Entry 7YIW (X-ray diffraction, 2.89 A resolution); this record covers chains A and B of the 8 polymer chains in the assembly.

Chain A (and B):
Protein: Alkaline phosphatase, tissue-nonspecific isozyme
Organism: Homo sapiens
Notes: EC 3.1.3.1, 3.9.1.1; chain B of this document is another copy of the same molecule, construct and numbering; everything in this record applies to it too
UniProt: P05186 (PPBT_HUMAN); residues 18-500 here = UniProt positions 18-500
Amino-acid sequence (503 residues; each row starts with the number of its first residue; numbers below 1 keep their minus sign (Met-1 is residue -1)):
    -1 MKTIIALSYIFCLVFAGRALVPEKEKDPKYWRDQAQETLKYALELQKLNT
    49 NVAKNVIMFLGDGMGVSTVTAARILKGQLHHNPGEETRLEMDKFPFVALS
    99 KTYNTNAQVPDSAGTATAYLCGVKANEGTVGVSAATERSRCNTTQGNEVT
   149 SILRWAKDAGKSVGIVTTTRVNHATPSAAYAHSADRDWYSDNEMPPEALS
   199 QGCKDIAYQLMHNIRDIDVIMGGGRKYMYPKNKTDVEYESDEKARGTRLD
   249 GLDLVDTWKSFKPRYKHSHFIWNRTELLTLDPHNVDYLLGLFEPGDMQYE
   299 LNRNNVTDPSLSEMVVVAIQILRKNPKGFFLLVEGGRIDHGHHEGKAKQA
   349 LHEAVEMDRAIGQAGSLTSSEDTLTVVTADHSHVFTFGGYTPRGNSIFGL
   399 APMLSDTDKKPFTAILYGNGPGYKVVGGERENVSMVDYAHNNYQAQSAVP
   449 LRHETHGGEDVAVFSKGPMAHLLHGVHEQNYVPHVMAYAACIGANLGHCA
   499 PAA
Disordered / not traced: -1 to 17
Cystine bridges: Cys139-Cys201, Cys489-Cys497
Covalently attached groups: N-acetylglucosamine (NAG) linked to Asn140, Asn271, Asn303, Asn430
Construct notes: initiating methionine (-1); expression tag (0-17, 501)
Bound ions: Mg2+ near Asp60 (its only coordinating residue here); Zn2+ site 1: Ser110, Asp378, His379; Ca2+: Glu235, Phe290, Glu291, Asp306; Zn2+ site 2: Asp337, His341, His454
Curated features (UniProtKB/Swiss-Prot):
  - active site: Ser110 (Phosphoserine intermediate)
  - binding site (Mg(2+)): Asp60, Thr173, Glu332
  - binding site (Zn(2+)): Asp60, Ser110, Asp337, His341, Asp378, His379, His454
  - binding site (Ca(2+)): Glu235, Phe290, Glu291, Asp306
  - modified residue: Ser110 (Phosphoserine)
  - glycosylation (N-linked (GlcNAc...) asparagine): Asn140, Asn230, Asn271, Asn303, Asn430
  - natural variant: Tyr28 (Y28C: In HPPI), Ala33 (A33V: In HOPS), Ala40 (A40V: In HOPS), Ala51 (A51S: In HOPS; A51V: In HOPS), Met62 (M62L: In HOPS; M62V: In HOPS), Gly63 (G63R: In HOPS; G63V: In HOPS), Thr68 (T68M: In HPPC), Arg71 (R71C: In HOPS; R71H: In HOPS; R71P: In HOPS; R71S: In HPPC), Gly75 (G75S: In HOPS), Gln76 (Q76R: In HOPS), Gly82 (G82R: In HOPS), Pro108 (P108L: In HOPS), 78 further natural variant entries in UniProt
  - mutagenesis: Glu235 (E235A: Abolished alkaline phosphatase activity), Trp270 (W270A: Reduced alkaline phosphatase activity), Arg272 (R272A: Reduced alkaline phosphatase activity), Phe290 (F290A: Abolished alkaline phosphatase activity), Glu291 (E291A: Reduced alkaline phosphatase activity), Asp306 (D306A: Abolished alkaline phosphatase activity)
What the authors report for this chain:
  - disease-associated variants - Y28D, D156Y, E235G, E291K, D306V, T366N, C497S: decreased catalytic activity
  - catalytic residues: Arg184 (proposed by the authors, not directly observed)
  - disease-associated variants - T167M, H171R, H171Y, R184W: abolished catalytic activity
  - mutagenesis - N170D, D294A, G334D: abolished catalytic activity
  - disease-associated variants - K264R: unchanged catalytic activity

Interface between chain A and chain B:
Residue-residue contacts (225; chain A residue first):
  Val19(A) with Thr103(B); Asn124(B)
  Glu23(A) with Thr103(B), hydrogen bond; Ala132(B)
  Lys24(A) with Ser131(B), hydrogen bond (backbone-side chain); Ala132(B); Ala133(B)
  Pro26(A) with Val121(B); Ser131(B); Val147(B), hydrophobic
  Trp29(A) with Tyr101(B); Thr103(B); Gly120(B); Val121(B); Lys122(B); Asn478(B), hydrogen bond (backbone-side chain)
  Arg30(A) with Val121(B); Val147(B); His482(B)
  Gln32(A) with Glu476(B)
  Ala33(A) with Asn478(B); Tyr479(B); His482(B)
  Gln34(A) with His482(B), hydrogen bond; Asn493(B), hydrogen bond
  Thr36(A) with His475(B); Tyr479(B)
  Leu37(A) with Tyr479(B); Tyr486(B), hydrophobic; Asn493(B)
  Ala40(A) with Leu470(B); His472(B); Tyr479(B)
  Leu41(A) with Met467(B), hydrophobic; Leu470(B), hydrophobic; Tyr486(B)
  Leu43(A) with His472(B)
  Gln44(A) with Leu46(B); Met467(B); His469(B), hydrogen bond
  Leu46(A) with Gln44(B)
  Val64(A) with Val64(B), hydrophobic; Asp458(B)
  Ser65(A) with Glu457(B)
  Thr68(A) with Gly456(B); Glu457(B); Asp458(B), hydrogen bond
  Arg71(A) with Lys99(B); Asp458(B), salt bridge; Val474(B)
  Ile72(A) with Gln106(B)
  Glu83(A) with Lys99(B), hydrogen bond (backbone-side chain); Tyr101(B); Gln106(B), hydrogen bond
  Glu84(A) with Lys99(B); Tyr101(B)
  Thr85(A) with Lys99(B), hydrogen bond (backbone-side chain)
  Asp90(A) with Val474(B)
  Pro93(A) with His472(B), hydrogen bond (backbone-side chain); Gly473(B)
  Phe94(A) with His472(B)
  Val95(A) with Val95(B); Leu97(B), hydrophobic; His472(B), hydrogen bond (backbone-backbone); Gly473(B); Val474(B), hydrophobic
  Leu97(A) with Val95(B), hydrophobic; Ala460(B), hydrophobic
  Lys99(A) with Arg71(B); Glu83(B); Thr85(B), hydrogen bond (side chain-backbone)
  Tyr101(A) with Trp29(B); Glu83(B); Glu84(B); Arg391(B)
  Asn102(A) with Arg391(B)
  Thr103(A) with Val19(B); Glu23(B); Trp29(B); Arg391(B), hydrogen bond (backbone-side chain)
  Asn104(A) with Val19(B); Pro390(B); Arg391(B), hydrogen bond (backbone-backbone)
  Ala105(A) with Thr389(B); Pro390(B); Arg391(B)
  Gln106(A) with Ile72(B); Glu83(B), hydrogen bond; Thr389(B), hydrogen bond; Pro390(B); Arg391(B); Asn393(B), hydrogen bond (side chain-backbone)
  Val107(A) with Gly386(B); Tyr388(B); Thr389(B), hydrogen bond (backbone-backbone)
  Val121(A) with Pro26(B); Trp29(B); Arg30(B)
  Lys122(A) with Trp29(B)
  Asn124(A) with Val19(B)
  Ser131(A) with Lys24(B); Pro26(B)
  Ala132(A) with Glu23(B); Lys24(B)
  Ala133(A) with Lys24(B)
  Val147(A) with Pro26(B), hydrophobic; Arg30(B)
  His341(A) with Tyr388(B)
  Val382(A) with Thr384(B)
  Thr384(A) with Val382(B); Thr384(B)
  Phe385(A) with Gly455(B); Gly456(B), hydrogen bond (backbone-backbone); Glu457(B)
  Gly386(A) with Val107(B); His454(B)
  Gly387(A) with Thr453(B), hydrogen bond (backbone-side chain)
  Tyr388(A) with Val107(B); Pro108(B); His341(B); Glu452(B); Thr453(B); His454(B), hydrogen bond (side chain-backbone)
  Thr389(A) with Ala105(B); Gln106(B), hydrogen bond (backbone-backbone); Val107(B), hydrogen bond (backbone-backbone)
  Pro390(A) with Gln106(B)
  Arg391(A) with Tyr101(B); Asn102(B); Thr103(B), hydrogen bond (side chain-backbone); Asn104(B), hydrogen bond (backbone-backbone); Ala105(B); Gln106(B)
  Asn393(A) with Gln106(B), hydrogen bond (backbone-side chain)
  Ser403(A) with Pro448(B), hydrogen bond (side chain-backbone); Leu449(B)
  Asp404(A) with Leu449(B); Arg450(B), hydrogen bond (side chain-backbone)
  Thr405(A) with Pro448(B); Leu449(B); Arg450(B)
  Asp406(A) with Pro448(B)
  Phe410(A) with Val447(B), hydrophobic; Leu449(B), hydrophobic
  Leu414(A) with Gly416(B); Asn417(B); Val447(B), hydrophobic
  Tyr415(A) with Ala446(B)
  Gly416(A) with Leu414(B)
  Asn417(A) with Gly386(B); Leu414(B)
  Tyr421(A) with Arg428(B)
  Gly426(A) with Gly426(B)
  Arg428(A) with Tyr421(B); Val447(B); Pro448(B)
  Gln444(A) with Ala446(B); Val447(B)
  Ser445(A) with Ala446(B)
  Ala446(A) with Tyr415(B); Arg428(B); Gln444(B); Ser445(B); Ala446(B)
  Val447(A) with Phe410(B), hydrophobic; Leu414(B), hydrophobic; Arg428(B); Gln444(B)
  Pro448(A) with Ser403(B), hydrogen bond (backbone-side chain); Thr405(B); Asp406(B); Arg428(B)
  Leu449(A) with Ser403(B); Asp404(B); Thr405(B)
  Arg450(A) with Asp404(B), hydrogen bond (backbone-side chain); Thr405(B)
  Glu452(A) with Tyr388(B)
  Thr453(A) with Gly386(B), hydrogen bond (side chain-backbone); Gly387(B); Tyr388(B)
  His454(A) with Gly386(B); Tyr388(B)
  Gly455(A) with Phe385(B)
  Gly456(A) with Thr68(B); Phe385(B), hydrogen bond (backbone-backbone)
  Glu457(A) with Ser65(B); Thr68(B); Phe385(B)
  Asp458(A) with Val64(B); Thr68(B), hydrogen bond; Arg71(B), salt bridge
  Phe462(A) with Val474(B), hydrophobic
  Met467(A) with Leu41(B), hydrophobic; Gln44(B)
  His469(A) with Gln44(B), hydrogen bond
  Leu470(A) with Leu37(B), hydrophobic; Ala40(B); Leu41(B)
  His472(A) with Ala40(B); Leu43(B); Pro93(B), hydrogen bond (side chain-backbone); Phe94(B); Val95(B), hydrogen bond (backbone-backbone)
  Gly473(A) with Pro93(B); Val95(B)
  Val474(A) with Arg71(B); Asp90(B); Val95(B), hydrophobic; Phe462(B), hydrophobic
  His475(A) with Thr36(B)
  Glu476(A) with Gln32(B)
  Asn478(A) with Trp29(B), hydrogen bond (side chain-backbone); Ala33(B)
  Tyr479(A) with Ala33(B); Thr36(B); Leu37(B); Ala40(B)
  His482(A) with Arg30(B); Ala33(B); Gln34(B)
  Tyr486(A) with Leu37(B), hydrophobic; Leu41(B), hydrophobic
  Asn493(A) with Gln34(B), hydrogen bond; Leu37(B)
Also at the interface, not in a pair above, chain A (103 interface residues in all): Pro20, Thr48, Gln76, Arg86, Ala96, Pro108, Gly120, Ala460
Also at the interface, not in a pair above, chain B (107 interface residues in all): Leu18, Thr48, Gln76, Arg86, Ala96, Gly392, Ile395, Val423, Gly425

In short:
103 residues of chain A face 107 of chain B across their interface; the contacts include 39 hydrogen bonds and
2 salt bridges. Polar contacts include Arg71(A)-Asp458(B), Glu23(A)-Thr103(B) and Lys24(A)-Ser131(B). The
paper reports the catalytic residue Arg184(A); Y28D, D156Y and E235G of chain A, among others, reduce
catalytic activity; 15 substitutions were tested in all.
Both chains are Alkaline phosphatase, tissue-nonspecific isozyme (Homo sapiens). Entry 7YIW (The Crystal
Structure of Human Tissue Nonspecific Alkaline Phosphatase (ALPL) at Acidic pH) was determined by X-ray
diffraction together with 7YIV from the same study.
